PDB entry 9G3Z | electron microscopy, 4.30 A resolution (low resolution: residue-level contacts below are approximate; hydrogen-bond / salt-bridge calls are withheld) | chains m and M of the 34 polymer chains in the assembly

[Chain m]
Protein: Tubulin gamma chain
Source organism: Sus scrofa
UniProtKB: A0A287BRH5 (A0A287BRH5_PIG); residue numbers follow UniProt; this construct covers 1-451
Amino-acid sequence (451 residues; numbered 1 to 451; the number before each row is that of its first residue):
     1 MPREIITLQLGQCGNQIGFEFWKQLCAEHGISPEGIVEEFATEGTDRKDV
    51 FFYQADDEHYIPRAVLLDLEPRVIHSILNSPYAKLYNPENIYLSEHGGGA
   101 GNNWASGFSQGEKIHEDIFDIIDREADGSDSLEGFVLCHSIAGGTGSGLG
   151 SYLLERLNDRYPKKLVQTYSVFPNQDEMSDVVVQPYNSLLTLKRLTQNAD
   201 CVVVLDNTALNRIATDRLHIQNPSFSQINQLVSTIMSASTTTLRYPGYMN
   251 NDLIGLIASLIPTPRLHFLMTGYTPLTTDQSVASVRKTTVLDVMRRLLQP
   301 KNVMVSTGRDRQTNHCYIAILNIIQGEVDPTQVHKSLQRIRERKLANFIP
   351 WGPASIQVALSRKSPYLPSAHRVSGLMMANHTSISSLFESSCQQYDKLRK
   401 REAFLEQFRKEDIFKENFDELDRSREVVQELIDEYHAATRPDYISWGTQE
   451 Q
Disordered / not traced: 445-451

[Chain M]
Protein: Gamma-tubulin complex component
Source organism: Sus scrofa
UniProtKB: A0A8D1IGH3 (A0A8D1IGH3_PIG); residue numbers follow UniProt; this construct covers 1-905
Amino-acid sequence (905 residues; each row starts with the number of its first residue):
     1 MSEFRIHHDVNELLSLLRVHGGDGAEVYIDLLQKNRTPYVTTTVSAHSAK
    51 VKIAEFSRTPEDFLKKYDELKSKNTRNLDPLVYLLSKLMEDRETLQYLQQ
   101 NAKERAELAASAAASSTASFGASATASKISMQELEELRKQLGSVATGPTW
   151 QQSLELTRKMLRDKQSKKNSGQRLPVLPAWVYERPALLGDFLPGTGGSAD
   201 TAVPIGSLPLASQEAAVVEDLLYVLVGVDGRYISAQPLTGRQGRTFLVDP
   251 NLDLSIRELVSRILPVAASYSTVTRFIEEKSSFEYGQVNHALAAAMRTLV
   301 KEYLVLVTQLEQLQRQGLLSLQKLWFYIQPAMRSLDILASLATSVDKGEC
   351 IGGATLSLLHDRSFSYTGDSQAQELCLHLTKAASTPYFEILEKWIYRGII
   401 DDPYSEFMVEEHELRKEKIQEDYNDKYWDQRYTVVQRQIPSFLQKMAGKV
   451 LSTGKYLNVVRECGHDVTCPVAKEVVYTLKERAYVEQIEKAFSYASKVLL
   501 DFLMGEKELLAHLRSIKRYFLMDQGDFFVHFMDLTEEELKKPVDDITPTR
   551 LEALLELALRMSTANTDPFKDDLKIDLMPHDLITQLLRVLAIETQQEKAM
   601 VHADPTELTLSGLEAFSFDYVVTWPLSLIINRKALTRYQMLFRHMFYCKH
   651 VERQLCSVWISNKAAKRFSLHSAKWFAGAFTLRQRMLNFVQNIQSYMMFE
   701 VMEPTWHVLEQNLRSASNIDDVLGHHASFLDNCLKDCMLTNPELLRVFSK
   751 LMSVCVMFTNCLQRFTQSMKLDSELGHPALEPGAMLGPPTEAERAEERAR
   801 KELARKCLAEHVDAPQLASSFEATITKFDKNFSAHLLDLLARLSIYSTSD
   851 CEHGMASVISRLDFNGFYTERLERLSAERSQKAAPPVPGPRGPPALVPRV
   901 AVTAQ
Disordered / not traced: 110-146, 464-474, 505-509, 778-814, 873-905

[Interface between chain m and chain M]
Contacting residue pairs (16):
  M1(m) - D526(M)
  P162(m) - I660(M)
  P162(m) - K663(M)
  P162(m) - A664(M)
  K163(m) - I660(M)
  Q197(m) - K666(M)
  Y248(m) - M698(M)
  M249(m) - S695(M)
  I254(m) - C656(M)
  P262(m) - Q684(M)
  P330(m) - F699(M)
  I349(m) - N865(M)
  P350(m) - F867(M)
  G352(m) - N865(M)
  A354(m) - F864(M)
  A354(m) - N865(M)
Also at the interface, not in a pair above, chain m (20 interface residues in all): K164, P246, G247, G255, F348, P353, V358
Also at the interface, not in a pair above, chain M (22 interface residues in all): M522, Q524, H530, S661, Q694, E700, P704, R861, L862

[Overview]
20 residues of chain m and 22 residues of chain M are in contact.
Chain m is Tubulin gamma chain and chain M is Gamma-tubulin complex component, both from Sus scrofa; the
structure, Structure of the Open gamma-Tubulin Ring Complex from Pig Brain, was determined by electron
microscopy together with 9G3X, 9G3Y and 9G40 from the same study.
